Entry 1L8L (X-ray diffraction, 2.51 A resolution); this record covers chains A and B.

== Chain A (and B) ==
Protein: L-3-phosphoserine phosphatase
From: Homo sapiens
Notes: EC 3.1.3.3; chain B of this document is another copy of the same molecule, construct and numbering; everything in this record applies to it too
Reference sequence: P78330 (SERB_HUMAN); residue numbers follow UniProt; this construct covers 1-225
Sequence (225 residues; numbered 1 to 225; the number before each row is that of its first residue):
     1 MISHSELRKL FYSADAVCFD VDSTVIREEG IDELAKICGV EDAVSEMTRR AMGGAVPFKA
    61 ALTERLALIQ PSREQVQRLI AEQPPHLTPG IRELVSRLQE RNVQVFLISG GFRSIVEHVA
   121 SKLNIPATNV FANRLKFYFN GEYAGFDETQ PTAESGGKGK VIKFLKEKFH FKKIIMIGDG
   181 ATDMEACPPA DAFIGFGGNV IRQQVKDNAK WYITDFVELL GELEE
Disordered / not traced: 1-3
Construct notes: engineered mutation Phe164 (Leu in P78330)
Swiss-Prot annotation at these positions:
  - active site: Asp20 (Nucleophile), Asp22 (Proton donor)
  - binding site (L-serine): Asp20 to Asp22, Ser109 to Gly111, Lys158
  - binding site (Mg(2+)): Asp20, Asp22, Asp179
  - binding site (O-phospho-L-serine): Met52, Ser109 to Gly111, Lys158, Thr182
  - binding site (phosphate): Gly53, Thr182
  - modified residue: Met1 (N-acetylmethionine)
  - natural variant: Asp32 (D32N: In PSPHD), Ala35 (A35T: In PSPHD), Met52 (M52T: In PSPHD)
  - mutagenesis: Ser23 (S23A: Reduces L-phosphoserine phosphatase activity by about 50%; S23T: Reduces L-phosphoserine phosphatase activity by about 80%), Glu29 (E29D: Reduces L-phosphoserine phosphatase activity by about 95%; E29Q: Loss of L-phosphoserine phosphatase activity), Arg65 (R65A/K: Loss of L-phosphoserine phosphatase activity), Asn133 (N133A: Reduces L-phosphoserine phosphatase activity by about 75%), Thr182 (T182S: Reduces L-phosphoserine phosphatase activity by about 99%; T182V: Reduces L-phosphoserine phosphatase activity by about 25%), Arg202 (R202A: Reduces L-phosphoserine phosphatase activity by about 99%; R202K: Reduces L-phosphoserine phosphatase activity by about 95%)
Small-molecule neighbours: d-2-amino-3-phosphono-propionic acid (APO): Asp20, Val21, Asp22, Glu29, Ser109, Gly110, Gly111, Lys158, Asp179, Gly180, Ala181, Thr182, Asp183

== Interface between chain A and chain B ==
Contacting residue pairs (31; chain A residue first):
  Arg73(A) with Arg73(B); Phe139(B), hydrogen bond (side chain-backbone)
  Val76(A) with Phe139(B), hydrophobic
  Ile80(A) with Phe139(B), hydrophobic
  Ser114(A) with Phe139(B)
  Arg134(A) with Tyr138(B); Glu142(B), salt bridge
  Leu135(A) with Tyr138(B); Phe139(B), hydrogen bond (backbone-backbone)
  Lys136(A) with Phe137(B); Tyr138(B); Ala144(B)
  Phe137(A) with Lys136(B); Phe137(B), hydrogen bond (backbone-backbone); Phe139(B), hydrophobic
  Tyr138(A) with Arg73(B), hydrogen bond (backbone-side chain); Arg134(B); Leu135(B); Lys136(B); Asp147(B), hydrogen bond
  Phe139(A) with Arg73(B), hydrogen bond (backbone-side chain); Val76(B), hydrophobic; Gln77(B); Ile80(B), hydrophobic; Ser114(B); Leu135(B); Phe137(B)
  Asn140(A) with Arg134(B)
  Glu142(A) with Arg134(B), salt bridge
  Ala144(A) with Lys136(B)
  Asp147(A) with Tyr138(B)
Also at the interface, not in a pair above, chain A (15 interface residues in all): Gly141
Also at the interface, not in a pair above, chain B (15 interface residues in all): Asn140

== In short ==
The chain A/chain B interface involves 15 residues from each chain, with 6 hydrogen bonds and 2 salt bridges.
Polar pairs include Arg134(A)-Glu142(B), Arg73(A)-Phe139(B) and Tyr138(A)-Arg73(B). Bound to chain A:
d-2-amino-3-phosphono-propionic acid.
Both chains are L-3-phosphoserine phosphatase (Homo sapiens). Entry 1L8L (Molecular basis for the local
confomational rearrangement of human phosphoserine phosphatase) was determined by X-ray diffraction, deposited
together with 1L8O.
